PDB entry 2QOG | X-ray diffraction, 2.28 A resolution | chains B and C of the 4 polymer chains in the assembly

# Chain B (and C)
Molecule: Phospholipase A2 CB1
From: Crotalus durissus terrificus
Notes: EC 3.1.1.4; chain C of this document is another copy of the same molecule, construct and numbering; everything in this record applies to it too
Reference sequence: P62022 (PA2B_CRODU); the construct has insertions or renumbered stretches relative to UniProt, so the offset changes along the chain: 1-14 = UniProt 17-30; 16-56 = UniProt 31-71; 67-84 = UniProt 74-91; 86-122 = UniProt 92-128; 1 more segments
Chain sequence (122 residues; row label = number of the first residue in the row; note: 11 numbers in that range are skipped by the numbering (no residue carries them; nothing is unmodelled there)):
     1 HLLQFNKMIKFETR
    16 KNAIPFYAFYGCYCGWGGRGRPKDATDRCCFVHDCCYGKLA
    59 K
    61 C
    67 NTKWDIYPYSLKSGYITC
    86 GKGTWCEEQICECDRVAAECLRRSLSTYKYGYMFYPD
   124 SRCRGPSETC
Disulfide bonds: Cys27-Cys126, Cys29-Cys45, Cys44-Cys105, Cys50-Cys133, Cys51-Cys98, Cys61-Cys91, Cys84-Cys96
Bound ions: Ca2+: Tyr28, Gly30, Gly32, Asp49
UniProt features mapped onto this chain:
  - active site: His48, Asp99
  - binding site (Ca(2+)): Tyr28, Gly30, Gly32, Asp49
  - site: His1 (Responsible for the weak stability and toxicity), Leu2 (Putative interfacial binding surface (IBS)), Leu3 (Putative interfacial binding surface (IBS)), Lys7 (Putative interfacial binding surface (IBS)), Lys10 (Putative interfacial binding surface (IBS)), Ala18 (Putative interfacial binding surface (IBS)), Ala23 (Putative interfacial binding surface (IBS)), Phe24 (Putative interfacial binding surface (IBS)), Lys69 (Putative interfacial binding surface (IBS)), Tyr113 (Putative interfacial binding surface (IBS)), Gly128 (Responsible for the higher anticoagulant activity (compared with CBa2))

# How chain B and chain C interact
Residue-residue contacts (12):
  His1(B) - Phe119(C)
  Leu2(B) - Phe24(C)  hydrophobic
  Leu3(B) - Phe119(C)  hydrophobic
  Ile19(B) - Ile19(C)  hydrophobic
  Phe24(B) - Trp70(C)  hydrophobic
  Trp70(B) - Phe24(C)  hydrophobic
  Trp70(B) - Phe119(C)  hydrophobic
  Phe119(B) - His1(C)
  Phe119(B) - Leu3(C)  hydrophobic
  Phe119(B) - Trp70(C)  hydrophobic
  Tyr120(B) - Trp70(C)
  Pro121(B) - Trp70(C)
Interface residues without a listed pair, chain B (10 interface residues in all): Pro20
Interface residues without a listed pair, chain C (7 interface residues in all): Pro20

# Summary
Chain B and chain C form an interface of 10 and 7 residues respectively. Tyr28(B), Gly30(B), Gly32(B) and
Asp49(B) coordinate Ca2+. Curated annotation (UniProt) lists active-site residues His48(B) and Asp99(B) and 4
Ca2+-binding residues on chain B.
Both chains are Phospholipase A2 CB1 (Crotalus durissus terrificus). Entry 2QOG (Crotoxin B, the basic PLA2
from Crotalus durissus terrificus) was determined by X-ray diffraction.
